Entry 8VJH (electron microscopy, 4.20 A resolution (low resolution: residue-level contacts below are approximate; hydrogen-bond / salt-bridge calls are withheld)); this record covers chains J and K of the 7 polymer chains in the assembly.

[Chain J (and K)]
Molecule: Tail Tube
Organism: Chivirus chi
Notes: chain K of this document is another copy of the same molecule, construct and numbering; everything in this record applies to it too
UniProtKB: M9NUS9 (M9NUS9_9CAUD); residue numbers follow UniProt; this construct covers 1-381
Sequence (381 residues; numbered 1 to 381; the number before each row is that of its first residue):
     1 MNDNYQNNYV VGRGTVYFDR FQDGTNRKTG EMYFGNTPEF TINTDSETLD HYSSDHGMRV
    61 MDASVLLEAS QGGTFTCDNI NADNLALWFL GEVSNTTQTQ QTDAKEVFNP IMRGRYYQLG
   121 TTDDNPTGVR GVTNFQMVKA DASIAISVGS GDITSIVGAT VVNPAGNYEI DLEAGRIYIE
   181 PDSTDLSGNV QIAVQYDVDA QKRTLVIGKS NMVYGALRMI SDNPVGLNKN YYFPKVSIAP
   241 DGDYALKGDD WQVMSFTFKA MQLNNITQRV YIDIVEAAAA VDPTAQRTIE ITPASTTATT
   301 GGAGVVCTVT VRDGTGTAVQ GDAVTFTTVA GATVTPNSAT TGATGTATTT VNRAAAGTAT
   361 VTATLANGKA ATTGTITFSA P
Not modelled in the structure: 277-381 (chain K: 1, 277-381)

[Chain J / chain K interface]
Residue-residue contacts (99; chain J residue first):
  Tyr33(J) - Tyr5(K)
  Phe34(J) - Tyr5(K)
  Gly35(J) - Tyr5(K)
  Gly35(J) - Asn7(K)
  Asn36(J) - Asn7(K)
  Asn36(J) - Tyr9(K)
  Leu67(J) - Met58(K)
  Leu67(J) - Arg59(K)
  Glu68(J) - Tyr52(K)
  Glu68(J) - Arg59(K)
  Asp78(J) - Asn8(K)
  Asp78(J) - Tyr9(K)
  Asn79(J) - Tyr5(K)
  Asn79(J) - Asn7(K)
  Asn79(J) - Asn8(K)
  Asn79(J) - Tyr9(K)
  Ile80(J) - Asn8(K)
  Ile80(J) - Val10(K)
  Ile80(J) - Lys229(K)
  Leu85(J) - Lys229(K)
  Leu85(J) - Ile274(K)
  Trp88(J) - Ile42(K)
  Trp88(J) - Thr44(K)
  Phe89(J) - Gln71(K)
  Phe89(J) - Val270(K)
  Phe89(J) - Ile272(K)
  Leu90(J) - Leu66(K)
  Asn109(J) - Arg27(K)
  Pro110(J) - Lys28(K)
  Pro110(J) - Thr29(K)
  Met112(J) - Thr29(K)
  Arg115(J) - Phe18(K)
  Arg115(J) - Arg20(K)
  Arg115(J) - Thr29(K)
  Arg115(J) - Gly30(K)
  Arg115(J) - Glu31(K)
  Arg115(J) - Met32(K)
  Tyr116(J) - Tyr17(K)
  Tyr116(J) - Gly30(K)
  Tyr116(J) - Glu31(K)
  Tyr116(J) - Tyr33(K)
  Tyr117(J) - Thr29(K)
  Tyr117(J) - Gly30(K)
  Gln118(J) - Arg218(K)
  Asp123(J) - Ile266(K)
  Pro126(J) - Tyr271(K)
  Thr127(J) - Arg218(K)
  Thr127(J) - Tyr232(K)
  Arg130(J) - Asn230(K)
  Arg176(J) - Tyr17(K)
  Arg203(J) - Asp273(K)
  Thr204(J) - Asp273(K)
  Thr204(J) - Ile274(K)
  Leu205(J) - Ile272(K)
  Leu205(J) - Asp273(K)
  Leu205(J) - Ile274(K)
  Val206(J) - Tyr271(K)
  Val206(J) - Ile272(K)
  Val206(J) - Ile274(K)
  Ile207(J) - Gln268(K)
  Ile207(J) - Tyr271(K)
  Gly208(J) - Arg269(K)
  Gly208(J) - Val270(K)
  Lys209(J) - Gln268(K)
  Ser210(J) - Leu66(K)
  Met212(J) - Ser64(K)
  Lys235(J) - Asp62(K)
  Pro240(J) - Thr44(K)
  Gly242(J) - Thr44(K)
  Asp243(J) - Thr41(K)
  Asp243(J) - Ile42(K)
  Asp243(J) - Asn43(K)
  Tyr244(J) - Thr41(K)
  Tyr244(J) - Ile42(K)
  Tyr244(J) - Tyr231(K)
  Ala245(J) - Phe40(K)
  Leu246(J) - Phe40(K)
  Leu246(J) - Ile42(K)
  Leu246(J) - Met219(K)
  Leu246(J) - Tyr231(K)
  Lys247(J) - Gly12(K)
  Lys247(J) - Gly14(K)
  Lys247(J) - Thr37(K)
  Lys247(J) - Pro38(K)
  Lys247(J) - Glu39(K)
  Lys247(J) - Phe40(K)
  Lys247(J) - Met219(K)
  Gly248(J) - Gly12(K)
  Asp249(J) - Arg13(K)
  Trp251(J) - Tyr9(K)
  Trp251(J) - Val10(K)
  Trp251(J) - Val11(K)
  Trp251(J) - Val225(K)
  Gln252(J) - Val10(K)
  Gln252(J) - Gly12(K)
  Lys259(J) - Met61(K)
  Met261(J) - Met61(K)
  Met261(J) - Asp62(K)
  Gln262(J) - Val60(K)
Interface residues without a listed pair, chain J (54 interface residues in all): Leu66, Ala69, Ala82, Ala260, Asn265
Interface residues without a listed pair, chain K (58 interface residues in all): Val16, Asp19, Asp50, Asp55, Ala63, Val65, Thr267

[Overview]
54 residues of chain J and 58 residues of chain K are in contact.
Chain J and chain K are both Tail Tube (Chivirus chi); the structure, Cryo-EM of tail-tip of bacteriophage
Chi, was determined by electron microscopy (same publication as 8VHX, 8VJA and 8VJI).
